PDB entry 4P2O | X-ray diffraction, 2.60 A resolution | chains A and D of the 5 polymer chains in the assembly

Chain A:
Molecule: H-2 class II histocompatibility antigen, E-K alpha chain
Source organism: Mus musculus
UniProtKB: P04224 (HA22_MOUSE); residues 1-191 here correspond to UniProt positions 26-216 (UniProt number = residue number + 25)
Amino-acid sequence (204 residues; each row starts with the number of its first residue; numbers below 1 keep their minus sign (Ala-2 is residue -2)):
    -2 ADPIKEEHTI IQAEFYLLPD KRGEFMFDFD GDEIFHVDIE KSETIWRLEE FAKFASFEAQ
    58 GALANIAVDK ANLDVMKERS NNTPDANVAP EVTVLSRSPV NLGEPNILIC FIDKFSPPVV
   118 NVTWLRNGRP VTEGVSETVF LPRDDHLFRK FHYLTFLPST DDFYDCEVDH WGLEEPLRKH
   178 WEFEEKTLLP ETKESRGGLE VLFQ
Not modelled in the structure: -2 to 0, 78-82, 181-201
Differences from the reference sequence: expression tag (-2 to 0, 192-201)
UniProt features mapped onto this chain:
  - region: Glu179 to Glu191 (Connecting peptide)
  - glycosylation: Asn118 (N-linked (GlcNAc...) asparagine)
Disulfide bonds: Cys107-Cys163
Covalently attached groups: N-acetylglucosamine (NAG) linked to Asn118

Chain D:
Molecule: 2B4 T-cell receptor beta chain
Source organism: Mus musculus
Amino-acid sequence (255 residues; each row starts with the number of its first residue; numbering starts at 0):
     0 ADPKVIQTPR YLVKGQGQKA KMRCIPEKGH PVVFWYQQNK NNEFKFLINF QNQEVLQQID
    60 MTEKRFSAEC PSNSPCSLEI QSSEAGDSAL YLCASSLNWS QDTQYFGPGT RLLVLEDLKN
   120 VFPPEVAVFE PSEAEISHTQ KATLVCLATG FYPDHVELSW WVNGKEVHSG VCTDPQPLKE
   180 QPALNDSRYA LSSRLRVSAT FWQNPRNHFR CQVQFYGLSE NDEWTQDRAK PVTQIVSAEA
   240 WGRADSRGGL EVLFQ
Not modelled in the structure: 0, 245-254
Disulfide bonds: Cys23-Cys92, Cys69-Cys75, Cys145-Cys210
Reported in the primary citation:
  - conformationally variable residues (loop rearrangement, side-chain flip): Gln100, Asp101
  - contacts within the chain: Ser95-Asp101 (hydrogen bond)

Interface between chain A and chain D:
Residue-residue contacts (7; chain A residue first):
  Gln57(A) with Gln56(D)
  Ala61(A) with Gln56(D); Trp98(D), hydrophobic
  Ala64(A) with Gln50(D); Leu55(D), hydrophobic
  Val65(A) with Trp98(D)
  Ala68(A) with Gln50(D)

Overview:
The interface between chain A and chain D involves 5 residues on one side and 4 on the other.
N-acetylglucosamine is covalently linked to Asn118(A). The paper reports conformational variability at
Gln100(D) and Asp101(D); contacts within the chain involving Asp101(D) and Ser95(D).
Chain A is H-2 class II histocompatibility antigen, E-K alpha chain and chain D is 2B4 T-cell receptor beta
chain, both from Mus musculus; the structure, Crystal structure of the 2B4 TCR in complex with 2A/I-Ek, was
determined by X-ray diffraction, deposited together with 4P2Q and 4P2R.
